Entry 8V55 (electron microscopy, 4.20 A resolution (low resolution: residue-level contacts below are approximate; hydrogen-bond / salt-bridge calls are withheld)); this record covers chains A and B of the 5 polymer chains in the assembly.

== Chain A ==
Molecule: DNA polymerase subunit gamma-1
From: Homo sapiens
UniProtKB: P54098 (DPOG1_HUMAN); residues 26-1239 here = UniProt positions 26-1239
Chain sequence (1229 residues; row label = number of the first residue in the row):
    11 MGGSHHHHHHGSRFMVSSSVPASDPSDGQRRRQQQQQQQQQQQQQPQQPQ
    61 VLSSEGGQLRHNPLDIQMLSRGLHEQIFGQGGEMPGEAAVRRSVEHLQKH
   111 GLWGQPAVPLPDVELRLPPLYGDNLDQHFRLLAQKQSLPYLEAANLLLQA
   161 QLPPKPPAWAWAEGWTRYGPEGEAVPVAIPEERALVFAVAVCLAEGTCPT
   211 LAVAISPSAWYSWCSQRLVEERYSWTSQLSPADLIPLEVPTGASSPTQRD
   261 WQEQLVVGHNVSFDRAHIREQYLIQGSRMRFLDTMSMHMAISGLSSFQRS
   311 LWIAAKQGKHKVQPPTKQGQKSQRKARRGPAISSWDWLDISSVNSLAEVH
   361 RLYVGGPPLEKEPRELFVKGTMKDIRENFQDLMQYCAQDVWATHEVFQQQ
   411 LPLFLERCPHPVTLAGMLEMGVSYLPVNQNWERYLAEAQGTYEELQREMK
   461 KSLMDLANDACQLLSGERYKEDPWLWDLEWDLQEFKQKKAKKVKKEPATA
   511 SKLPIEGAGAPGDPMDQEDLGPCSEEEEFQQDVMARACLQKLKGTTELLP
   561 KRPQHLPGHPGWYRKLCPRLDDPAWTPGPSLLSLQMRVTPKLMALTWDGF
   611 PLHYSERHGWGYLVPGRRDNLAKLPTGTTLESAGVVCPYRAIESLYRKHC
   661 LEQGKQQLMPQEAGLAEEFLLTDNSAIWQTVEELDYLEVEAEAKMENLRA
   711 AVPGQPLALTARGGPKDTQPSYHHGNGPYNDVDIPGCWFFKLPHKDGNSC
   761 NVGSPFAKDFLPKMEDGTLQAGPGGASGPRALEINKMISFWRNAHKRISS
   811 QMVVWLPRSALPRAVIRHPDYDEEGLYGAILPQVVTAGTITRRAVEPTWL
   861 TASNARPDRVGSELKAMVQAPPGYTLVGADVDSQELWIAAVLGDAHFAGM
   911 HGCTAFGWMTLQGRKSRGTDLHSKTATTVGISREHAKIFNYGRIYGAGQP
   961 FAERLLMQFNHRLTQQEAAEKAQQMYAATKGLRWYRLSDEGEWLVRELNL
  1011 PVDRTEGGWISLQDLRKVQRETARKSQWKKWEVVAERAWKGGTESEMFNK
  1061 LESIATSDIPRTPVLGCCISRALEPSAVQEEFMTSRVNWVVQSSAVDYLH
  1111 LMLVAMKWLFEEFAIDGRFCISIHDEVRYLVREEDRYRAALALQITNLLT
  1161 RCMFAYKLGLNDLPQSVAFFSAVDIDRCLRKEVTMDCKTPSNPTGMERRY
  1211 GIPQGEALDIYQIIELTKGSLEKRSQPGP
Disordered / not traced: 11-66, 248-261, 319-371, 498-533, 629-733, 994-1051, 1235-1239
Sequence notes: initiating methionine (11); expression tag (12-25); engineered mutation Ala198 (Asp in P54098), Ala200 (Glu in P54098)
Swiss-Prot annotation at these positions:
  - region: Gln43 to Gln55 (Does not contribute to polymerase and exonuclease enzymatic activities), Thr858 to Asn864 (Trigger loop)
  - motif: Val267 to Arg275 (Exo II), Tyr395 to Thr403 (Exo III), Val887 to Leu896 (Pol A), Arg943 to Gly958 (Pol B), His1134 to Val1141 (Pol C)
  - binding site (DNA): Ser306, Ser593, Lys806, Thr849, Thr1094, Ser1095
  - binding site (RNA): Arg579, His754, Gly763, Lys768, Ser863, Arg869
  - binding site (a 2'-deoxyribonucleoside 5'-triphosphate): Asp890, Val891, Ser893, Glu895, Arg943, Lys947, Tyr951, Asp1135
  - binding site (Mg(2+)): Asp890, Val891, Asp1135
  - site (Critical for replication fidelity and mismatch recognition): Arg853, Gln1102
  - natural variant: Gln55 (Q55QQ; Q55QQQ), Arg227 (R227W: In PEOB1 and MTDPS4B), Arg232 (R232G: In MTDPS4A; R232H: In LS), Leu244 (L244P: In MTDPS4A), Thr251 (T251I: In PEOB1, MTDPS4A and MTDPS4B), Gly268 (G268A: In PEOB1), Arg275 (R275Q: Found in a patient with epileptic encephalopathy, developmental delay and moderate intellectual disability; uncertain significance), His277 (H277L: In PEOB1; uncertain significance), Gly303 (G303R: In MTDPS4A), Leu304 (L304R: In PEOB1 and SANDO; L304SANDO: In PEOB1), Ser305 (S305R: In MTDPS4A), Gln308 (Q308H: In PEOB1), 51 further natural variant entries in UniProt
  - mutagenesis: Asp274 (D274A: Unable to idle at the 5'-end of the nascent DNA strand. Continues DNA synthesis into double-stranded DNA past the 5'-end creating a flap structure that cannot be ligated), Lys498 (K498C: Decreases processive DNA synthesis), Lys499 (K499C: Decreases processive DNA synthesis), Lys501 (K501C: Decreases processive DNA synthesis), Val543 to Leu558 (Markedly decreases the stimulation by POLG2, resulting in impaired processive DNA synthesis), Leu549 (L549N: Decreases processive DNA synthesis), Leu552 (L552N: Decreases processive DNA synthesis), Lys553 (K553N: Decreases processive DNA synthesis), Arg853 (R853A: Abolishes primer DNA extention in the presence of dNTPs. Impairs intrinsic polymerase processivity. Enhances exonuclease activity leading to primer DNA degradation), Asp890 (D890N: Abolishes DNA polymerase activity), Asp1135 (D1135N: Abolishes DNA polymerase activity)

== Chain B ==
Molecule: DNA polymerase subunit gamma-2, mitochondrial
From: Homo sapiens
UniProtKB: Q9UHN1 (DPOG2_HUMAN); residues 26-485 here = UniProt positions 26-485
Chain sequence (474 residues; numbered 12 to 485; the number before each row is that of its first residue):
    12 MASRGSHHHHHHGADAGQPELLTERSSPKGGHVKSHAELEGNGEHPEAPG
    62 SGEGSEALLEICQRRHFLSGSKQQLSRDSLLSGCHPGFGPLGVELRKNLA
   112 AEWWTSVVVFREQVFPVDALHHKPGPLLPGDSAFRLVSAETLREILQDKE
   162 LSKEQLVAFLENVLKTSGKLRENLLHGALEHYVNCLDLVNKRLPYGLAQI
   212 GVCFHPVFDTKQIRNGVKSIGEKTEASLVWFTPPRTSNQWLDFWLRHRLQ
   262 WWRKFAMSPSNFSSSDCQDEEGRKGNKLYYNFPWGKELIETLWNLGDHEL
   312 LHMYPGNVSKLHGRDGRKNVVPCVLSVNGDLDRGMLAYLYDSFQLTENSF
   362 TRKKNLHRKVLKLHPCLAPIKVALDVGRGPTLELRQVCQGLFNELLENGI
   412 SVWPGYLETMQSSLEQLYSKYDEMSILFTVLVTETTLENGLIHLRSRDTT
   462 MKEMMHISKLKDFLIKYISSAKNV
Disordered / not traced: 12-62, 139-143, 223-228, 357-365, 484-485
Sequence notes: initiating methionine (12); expression tag (13-25)
Swiss-Prot annotation at these positions:
  - modified residue: Ser38 (Phosphoserine)
  - natural variant: Arg182 (R182W: In MTDPS16), Gly416 (G416A: No functional deficit), Asp433 (D433Y: In MTDPS16B), Gly451 (G451E: In PEOA4)

== Interface between chain A and chain B ==
Residue-residue contacts - 44 pairs, chain A then chain B:
  Arg443(A) - Asp253(B)
  Glu454(A) - Gln261(B)
  Lys461(A) - Ala267(B)
  Asp465(A) - Met268(B)
  Asn468(A) - Asp459(B)
  Cys471(A) - Thr460(B)
  Cys471(A) - Met462(B)
  Gln472(A) - Arg369(B)
  Leu474(A) - Met462(B)
  Arg478(A) - Leu367(B)
  Phe495(A) - Leu452(B)
  Gln497(A) - Asn450(B)
  Arg546(A) - Asn404(B)
  Arg546(A) - Glu408(B)
  Leu549(A) - Val398(B)
  Leu549(A) - Gly401(B)
  Leu549(A) - Leu402(B)
  Leu549(A) - Glu405(B)
  Leu549(A) - Ile468(B)
  Leu552(A) - Val398(B)
  Leu552(A) - Thr447(B)
  Leu552(A) - His467(B)
  Lys553(A) - Glu405(B)
  Lys553(A) - His467(B)
  Lys553(A) - Ile468(B)
  Lys553(A) - Ser469(B)
  Thr555(A) - Asn450(B)
  Thr555(A) - His467(B)
  Leu559(A) - Leu452(B)
  Pro567(A) - Lys463(B)
  His569(A) - Thr460(B)
  His569(A) - Met462(B)
  His569(A) - Lys463(B)
  Tyr573(A) - Thr460(B)
  Leu580(A) - Lys477(B)
  Trp585(A) - Lys477(B)
  Trp585(A) - Tyr478(B)
  Trp585(A) - Ser481(B)
  Thr586(A) - Ser481(B)
  Pro587(A) - Tyr478(B)
  Pro587(A) - Ser481(B)
  Ser787(A) - Gln355(B)
  Arg790(A) - Ser271(B)
  Glu834(A) - Gln250(B)
Interface residues without a listed pair, chain A (34 interface residues in all): Glu447, Glu458, Asp542, Ala545, Cys548, Thr556, Leu566
Interface residues without a listed pair, chain B (40 interface residues in all): Arg246, Thr247, Arg257, Arg264, Pro270, Asn366, Glu394, Gln397, Thr461, Glu464, Met465, Phe474

== Overview ==
The interface between chain A and chain B involves 34 residues on one side and 40 on the other. From UniProt:
6 DNA-binding residues, 6 RNA-binding residues, 8 residues binding 2'-deoxyribonucleoside 5'-triphosphate and
3 Mg2+-binding residues on chain A.
Here chain A is DNA polymerase subunit gamma-1 and chain B is DNA polymerase subunit gamma-2, mitochondrial,
both from Homo sapiens. Entry 8V55 (Human mitochondrial DNA polymerase gamma bound to a replication fork in an
open conformation) was determined by electron microscopy together with 8V54, 8V5D and 8V5R from the same
study.
